Entry 7O4S (X-ray diffraction, 2.79 A resolution); this record covers chains A and C of the 4 polymer chains in the assembly.

== Chain A ==
Molecule: 3-hydroxyacyl-CoA dehydrogenase
Organism: Mycobacterium tuberculosis H37Rv
Notes: EC 1.1.1.35
UniProt: O53872 (O53872_MYCTU); residue numbers follow UniProt; this construct covers 1-720
Chain sequence (736 residues; each row starts with the number of its first residue; numbers below 1 keep their minus sign (Met-15 is residue -15)):
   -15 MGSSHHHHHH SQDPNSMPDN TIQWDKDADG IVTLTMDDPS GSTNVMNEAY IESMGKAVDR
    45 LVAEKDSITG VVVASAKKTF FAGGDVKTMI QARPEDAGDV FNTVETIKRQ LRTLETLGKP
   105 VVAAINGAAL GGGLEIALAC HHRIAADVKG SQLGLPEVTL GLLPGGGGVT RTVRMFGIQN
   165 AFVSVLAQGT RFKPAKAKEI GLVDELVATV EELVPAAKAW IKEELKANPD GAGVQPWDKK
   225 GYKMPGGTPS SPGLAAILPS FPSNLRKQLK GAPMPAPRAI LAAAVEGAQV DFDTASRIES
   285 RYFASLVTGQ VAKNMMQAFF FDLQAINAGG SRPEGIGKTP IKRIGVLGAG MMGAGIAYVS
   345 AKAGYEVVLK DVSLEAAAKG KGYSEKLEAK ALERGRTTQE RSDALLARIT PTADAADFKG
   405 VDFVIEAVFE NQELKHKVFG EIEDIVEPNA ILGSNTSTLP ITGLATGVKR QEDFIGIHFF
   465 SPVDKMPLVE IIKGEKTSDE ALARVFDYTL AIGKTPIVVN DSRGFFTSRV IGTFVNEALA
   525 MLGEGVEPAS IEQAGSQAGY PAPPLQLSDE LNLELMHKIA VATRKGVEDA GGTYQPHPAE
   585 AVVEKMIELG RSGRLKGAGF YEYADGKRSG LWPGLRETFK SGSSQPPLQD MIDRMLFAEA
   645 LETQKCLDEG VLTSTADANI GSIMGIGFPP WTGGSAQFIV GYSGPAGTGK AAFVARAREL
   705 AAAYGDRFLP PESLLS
Not modelled in the structure: -15 to -14, -4 to 0
Sequence notes: initiating methionine (-15); expression tag (-14 to 0)
Small-molecule neighbours:
  - coenzyme A (COA), molecule 1: Ser26, Thr27, Val29, Thr63, Ala66, Gly67, Gly68, Asp69, Val70, Lys71, Met73, Ala112, Leu114, Gly115, Gly116, Pro140, Glu141, Leu144, Arg175, Phe304, Gln308
  - coenzyme A (COA), molecule 2: Phe160, Asn164, Val167, Ser168, Val169, Lys180, Glu183, Ile184
What the authors report for this chain:
  - catalytic residues: Glu119, Glu141, His462 (citing earlier work)
  - contacts within the chain: His462-Glu474 (hydrogen bond) (from molecular simulation)
  - binding site for coenzyme A: Ala66, Lys180
  - conformationally variable residues (loop rearrangement): Ala66 to Gly68
  - catalytic residues: Gly68, Gly116

== Chain C ==
Molecule: Putative acyltransferase Rv0859
Organism: Mycobacterium tuberculosis (strain ATCC 25618 / H37Rv)
Notes: EC 2.3.1.-
UniProt: O53871 (Y0859_MYCTU); residue numbers follow UniProt; this construct covers 1-403
Chain sequence (403 residues; each row starts with the number of its first residue):
     1 MSEEAFIYEA IRTPRGKQKN GSLHEVKPLS LVVGLIDELR KRHPDLDENL ISDVILGCVS
    61 PVGDQGGDIA RAAVLASGMP VTSGGVQLNR FCASGLEAVN TAAQKVRSGW DDLVLAGGVE
   121 SMSRVPMGSD GGAMGLDPAT NYDVMFVPQS IGADLIATIE GFSREDVDAY ALRSQQKAAE
   181 AWSGGYFAKS VVPVRDQNGL LILDHDEHMR PDTTKEGLAK LKPAFEGLAA LGGFDDVALQ
   241 KYHWVEKINH VHTGGNSSGI VDGAALVMIG SAAAGKLQGL TPRARIVATA TSGADPVIML
   301 TGPTPATRKV LDRAGLTVDD IDLFELNEAF ASVVLKFQKD LNIPDEKLNV NGGAIAMGHP
   361 LGATGAMILG TMVDELERRN ARRALITLCI GGGMGVATII ERV
Not modelled in the structure: 1
Small-molecule neighbours:
  - coenzyme A (COA): Gln18, Lys19, Cys92, Met127, Gln149, Gln175, Arg210, Thr213, Leu218, Leu221, Ala224, Phe225, Thr253, Gly254, Gly255, Ser257, Ser258, Ile260, Ala329, Phe330, His359, Leu361
  - 3'-phosphate-adenosine-5'-diphosphate (PAP): Tyr242, His243, Trp244
What the authors report for this chain:
  - catalytic residues: Cys92, His359 (citing earlier work)
  - contacts within the chain: His359-Thr364 (hydrogen bond) (from molecular simulation)

== How chain A and chain C interact ==
Contacting residue pairs (20; chain A residue first):
  Ala81(A) - Asn198(C)
  Ala81(A) - Leu200(C)
  Gly82(A) - Leu200(C)
  Phe85(A) - Leu200(C)  hydrophobic
  Glu270(A) - Lys27(C)  salt bridge
  Gln273(A) - Asp64(C)  hydrogen bond
  Gln273(A) - Arg124(C)  hydrogen bond
  Val274(A) - His24(C)
  Val274(A) - Arg124(C)
  Thr278(A) - His24(C)
  Thr278(A) - Glu25(C)
  Arg281(A) - Glu25(C)  salt bridge
  Ile282(A) - Glu25(C)
  Arg285(A) - Glu25(C)  salt bridge
  Arg285(A) - Asp196(C)  salt bridge
  Arg285(A) - Gln197(C)
  Arg285(A) - Asn198(C)  hydrogen bond (backbone-side chain)
  Tyr286(A) - Gln197(C)
  Ala288(A) - Asn198(C)
  Ser289(A) - Asn198(C)  hydrogen bond (backbone-side chain)
Interface residues without a listed pair, chain A (14 interface residues in all): Asp275
Interface residues without a listed pair, chain C (10 interface residues in all): Ile202

== In short ==
14 residues of chain A and 10 residues of chain C are in contact, with 4 hydrogen bonds and 4 salt bridges.
Polar contacts include Glu270(A)-Lys27(C), Arg281(A)-Glu25(C) and Arg285(A)-Glu25(C). Bound to chain A:
coenzyme A. From the paper: catalytic residues Glu119(A), Glu141(A) and Cys92(C) among others; a binding site
for coenzyme A at Ala66(A) and Lys180(A).
Chain A is 3-hydroxyacyl-CoA dehydrogenase (Mycobacterium tuberculosis H37Rv) and chain C is Putative
acyltransferase Rv0859 (Mycobacterium tuberculosis (strain ATCC 25618 / H37Rv)); the structure, Structure of
Mycobacterium tuberculosis beta-oxidation trifunctional enzyme with Coenzyme A bound at the hydratase,
thiolase active ..., was determined by X-ray diffraction (same publication as 7O1G, 7O1I, 7O1J, 7O1K, 7O1L,
7O1M and 4 further entries).
